Entry 2WCR (X-ray diffraction, 1.70 A resolution); this record covers chains A and B.

== Chain A (and B) ==
Name: Tnf-alpha inducer protein
From: Helicobacter pylori
Notes: fragment: fragment after trypsin digestion, residues 34-192; chain B of this document is another copy of the same molecule, construct and numbering; everything in this record applies to it too
Reference sequence: O25318 (O25318_HELPY); residues 34-192 here = UniProt positions 34-192
Sequence (159 residues; each row starts with the number of its first residue):
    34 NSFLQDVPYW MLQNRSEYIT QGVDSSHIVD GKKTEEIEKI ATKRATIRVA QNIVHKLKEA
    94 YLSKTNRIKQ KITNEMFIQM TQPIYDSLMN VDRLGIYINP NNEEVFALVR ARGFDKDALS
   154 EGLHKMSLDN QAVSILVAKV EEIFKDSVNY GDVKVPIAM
Disordered / not traced: 182-192 (chain B: 34, 182-192)

== Interface between chain A and chain B ==
Residue-residue contacts (61; chain A residue first):
  Ser35(A) - Pro41(B)
  Ser35(A) - Tyr42(B)
  Phe36(A) - Asp39(B)
  Phe36(A) - Val40(B)
  Phe36(A) - Pro41(B)
  Leu37(A) - Gln38(B)
  Leu37(A) - Asp39(B)  hydrogen bond (backbone-backbone)
  Leu37(A) - Val40(B)  hydrogen bond (backbone-backbone)
  Leu37(A) - Tyr42(B)  hydrophobic
  Leu37(A) - Leu45(B)  hydrophobic
  Gln38(A) - Leu37(B)
  Gln38(A) - Gln38(B)
  Gln38(A) - Asp39(B)  hydrogen bond (side chain-backbone)
  Asp39(A) - Phe36(B)
  Asp39(A) - Leu37(B)  hydrogen bond (backbone-backbone)
  Asp39(A) - Gln38(B)  hydrogen bond (backbone-side chain)
  Val40(A) - Phe36(B)
  Val40(A) - Leu37(B)  hydrogen bond (backbone-backbone)
  Pro41(A) - Phe36(B)
  Trp43(A) - Gln46(B)
  Met44(A) - Met44(B)
  Met44(A) - Leu45(B)
  Met44(A) - Gln46(B)  hydrogen bond (backbone-backbone)
  Leu45(A) - Leu37(B)  hydrophobic
  Leu45(A) - Met44(B)
  Leu45(A) - Gln46(B)
  Leu45(A) - Asn132(B)
  Gln46(A) - Trp43(B)  hydrogen bond (side chain-backbone)
  Gln46(A) - Met44(B)  hydrogen bond (backbone-backbone)
  Gln46(A) - Leu45(B)  hydrogen bond (side chain-backbone)
  Gln46(A) - Arg48(B)
  Gln46(A) - Val56(B)
  Gln46(A) - Phe139(B)
  Arg48(A) - Asp57(B)  salt bridge
  Arg48(A) - Ser58(B)  hydrogen bond (side chain-backbone)
  Arg48(A) - Arg77(B)
  His88(A) - His88(B)  hydrogen bond
  Lys91(A) - Glu92(B)  salt bridge
  Glu92(A) - His88(B)  salt bridge
  Glu92(A) - Lys91(B)  salt bridge
  Glu92(A) - Asn107(B)
  Tyr94(A) - Leu95(B)  hydrophobic
  Leu95(A) - Tyr94(B)  hydrophobic
  Leu95(A) - Leu95(B)  hydrophobic
  Leu95(A) - Thr106(B)
  Leu95(A) - Asn107(B)  hydrogen bond (backbone-backbone)
  Ser96(A) - Asn107(B)
  Ser96(A) - Glu108(B)  hydrogen bond
  Lys97(A) - Thr106(B)
  Lys97(A) - Glu108(B)  hydrogen bond (backbone-side chain)
  Ile105(A) - Leu95(B)
  Thr106(A) - Leu95(B)
  Thr106(A) - Lys97(B)
  Asn107(A) - Glu92(B)
  Asn107(A) - Leu95(B)  hydrogen bond (backbone-backbone)
  Asn107(A) - Ser96(B)
  Glu108(A) - Ser96(B)  hydrogen bond
  Glu108(A) - Lys97(B)  hydrogen bond (side chain-backbone)
  Asn132(A) - Tyr42(B)  hydrogen bond
  Asn134(A) - Tyr42(B)  hydrogen bond
  Phe139(A) - Asn47(B)
Other interface residues (no listed pair), chain A (31 interface residues in all): Tyr42, Asn47, Val56, Phe110, Glu137
Other interface residues (no listed pair), chain B (33 interface residues in all): Arg81, Ile105, Phe110, Tyr130

== Overview ==
31 residues of chain A and 33 residues of chain B are in contact, with 20 hydrogen bonds and 4 salt bridges.
Polar contacts include Arg48(A)-Asp57(B), Lys91(A)-Glu92(B) and Glu92(A)-His88(B).
Both chains are Tnf-alpha inducer protein (Helicobacter pylori). Entry 2WCR (Crystal Structure of Tip-Alpha
N34 (HP0596) from Helicobacter pylori at pH8) was determined by X-ray diffraction together with 2WCQ from the
same study.
